9B3J - chains K and R of the 27 polymer chains in the assembly; structure by electron microscopy, 2.73 A resolution.

# Chain K
Name: ATP synthase subunit b
Source organism: Artemia franciscana
Sequence (265 residues; row label = number of the first residue in the row; numbers below 1 keep their minus sign (Met-56 is residue -56)):
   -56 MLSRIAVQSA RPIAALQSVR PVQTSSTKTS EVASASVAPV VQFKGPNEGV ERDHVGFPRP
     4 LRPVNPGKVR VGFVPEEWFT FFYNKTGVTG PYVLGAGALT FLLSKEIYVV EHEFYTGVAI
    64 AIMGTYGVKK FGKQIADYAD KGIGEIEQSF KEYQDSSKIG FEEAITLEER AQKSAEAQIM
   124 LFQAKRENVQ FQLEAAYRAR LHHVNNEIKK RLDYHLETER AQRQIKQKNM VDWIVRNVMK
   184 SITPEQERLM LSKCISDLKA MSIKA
Disordered / not traced: -56 to 0

# Chain R
Name: ATP synthase subunit f
Source organism: Artemia franciscana
Sequence (119 residues; row label = number of the first residue in the row; numbering starts at 0):
     0 MGFGDYPAEY NPKVHGPYDP ARFYGKADVP LGQVKLGELS QWLGRRNKNP QAVAAAVSRG
    60 WWRWQHKYVL PRKGGIAPYI QLIVGCSIFF YAINYGKMVA HRQRKYHCRK THSISHSNI
Disordered / not traced: 0-1, 107-118

# How chain K and chain R interact
Residue-residue contacts (42; chain K residue first):
  Arg2(K) with Pro16(R)
  Pro3(K) with Pro16(R)
  Arg5(K) with Leu69(R), hydrogen bond (side chain-backbone); Arg71(R)
  Pro6(K) with Pro70(R); Arg71(R)
  Val7(K) with Lys72(R), hydrogen bond (backbone-backbone)
  Pro9(K) with Lys66(R); Lys72(R); Gly73(R)
  Gly10(K) with Lys66(R), hydrogen bond (backbone-backbone)
  Val12(K) with Tyr67(R), hydrophobic; Ala76(R), hydrophobic
  Gly15(K) with Ala76(R)
  Phe16(K) with Ile79(R), hydrophobic; Gln80(R), hydrogen bond (backbone-side chain)
  Pro18(K) with Tyr67(R); Gln80(R)
  Glu20(K) with Lys66(R), salt bridge; Tyr67(R)
  Ser47(K) with His106(R)
  Lys48(K) with His106(R)
  Glu49(K) with Arg101(R), hydrogen bond (backbone-side chain); Gln102(R), hydrogen bond (side chain-backbone); Arg103(R), hydrogen bond (side chain-backbone); His106(R), salt bridge
  Ile50(K) with Tyr90(R), hydrogen bond (backbone-side chain); Tyr94(R)
  Tyr51(K) with Tyr90(R)
  Val52(K) with Tyr90(R), hydrogen bond (backbone-side chain); Met97(R); His100(R); Arg101(R)
  Glu54(K) with Lys96(R); Met97(R); His100(R)
  Glu56(K) with Met97(R)
  Val71(K) with Ile75(R), hydrophobic
  Asp83(K) with Arg71(R), salt bridge; Lys72(R)
  Ile86(K) with Arg71(R)
  Gly87(K) with Arg71(R)
Other interface residues (no listed pair), chain K (26 interface residues in all): Pro1, Asn8
Other interface residues (no listed pair), chain R (26 interface residues in all): Asp18, Arg21, Gly74, Val83, Val98

# Overview
The chain K/chain R interface involves 26 residues from each chain, with 9 hydrogen bonds and 3 salt bridges.
Polar pairs include Glu20(K)-Lys66(R), Glu49(K)-His106(R) and Asp83(K)-Arg71(R).
Chain K is ATP synthase subunit b and chain R is ATP synthase subunit f, both from Artemia franciscana; the
structure, Artemia franciscana ATP synthase state 2 (composite structure), pH 8.0, was determined by electron
microscopy (same publication as 9B0X and 9BPG).
